Entry 8P1F (X-ray diffraction, 2.10 A resolution); this record covers chains D and E of the 5 polymer chains in the assembly.

== Chain D (and E) ==
Protein: Acetylcholine-binding protein
Source organism: Lymnaea stagnalis
Notes: chain E of this document is another copy of the same molecule, construct and numbering; everything in this record applies to it too
UniProtKB: P58154 (ACHP_LYMST); residues 1-229 here = UniProt positions 1-229
Sequence (237 residues; row label = number of the first residue in the row):
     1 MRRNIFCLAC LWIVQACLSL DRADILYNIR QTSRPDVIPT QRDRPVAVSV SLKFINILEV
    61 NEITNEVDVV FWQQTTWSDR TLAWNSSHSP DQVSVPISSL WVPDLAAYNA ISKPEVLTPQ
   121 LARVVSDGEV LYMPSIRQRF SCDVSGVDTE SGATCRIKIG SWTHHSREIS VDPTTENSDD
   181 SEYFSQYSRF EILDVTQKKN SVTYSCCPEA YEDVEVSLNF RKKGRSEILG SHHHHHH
Not modelled in the structure: 1-19, 175-177, 226-237 (chain E: 1-19, 175-177, 225-237)
Construct notes: expression tag (230-237)
Cystine bridges: Cys142-Cys155, Cys206-Cys207
Swiss-Prot annotation at these positions:
  - glycosylation: Asn85 (N-linked (GlcNAc...) asparagine)

== Interface between chain D and chain E ==
Residue-residue contacts (48):
  Arg34(D) - Ala23(E)  hydrogen bond (side chain-backbone)
  Arg34(D) - Tyr27(E)
  Arg34(D) - Arg30(E)
  Asp36(D) - Leu26(E)
  Asp36(D) - Pro96(E)
  Val37(D) - Ala23(E)  hydrophobic
  Ile38(D) - Arg22(E)
  Thr40(D) - Arg22(E)
  Ile63(D) - Arg189(E)
  Thr64(D) - Arg189(E)
  Asn65(D) - Tyr187(E)  hydrogen bond (side chain-backbone)
  Glu66(D) - Leu58(E)
  Asp104(D) - Pro119(E)
  Asp104(D) - Leu121(E)
  Leu105(D) - Pro119(E)
  Ala110(D) - Leu117(E)
  Ile111(D) - Leu58(E)  hydrophobic
  Ile111(D) - Arg137(E)  hydrogen bond (backbone-side chain)
  Ser112(D) - Leu117(E)
  Lys113(D) - Glu115(E)
  Lys113(D) - Val116(E)
  Lys113(D) - Leu117(E)
  Ser141(D) - Asn56(E)  hydrogen bond
  Ser141(D) - Ser185(E)  hydrogen bond
  Cys142(D) - Tyr187(E)
  Asp143(D) - Tyr187(E)
  Arg156(D) - Tyr187(E)  hydrogen bond
  Trp162(D) - Trp72(E)
  Trp162(D) - Thr118(E)
  Trp162(D) - Pro119(E)
  Trp162(D) - Met133(E)  hydrogen bond (side chain-backbone)
  Thr163(D) - Ser94(E)  hydrogen bond
  Thr163(D) - Leu121(E)
  Thr163(D) - Arg123(E)  hydrogen bond (backbone-side chain)
  His164(D) - Ser94(E)  hydrogen bond
  His164(D) - Arg123(E)
  His165(D) - Arg123(E)  hydrogen bond
  Glu168(D) - Arg22(E)  salt bridge
  Glu168(D) - Arg123(E)  salt bridge
  Tyr204(D) - Trp72(E)  hydrophobic
  Tyr204(D) - Glu182(E)
  Tyr204(D) - Tyr183(E)  hydrophobic
  Ser205(D) - Glu182(E)  hydrogen bond
  Ser205(D) - Tyr183(E)  hydrogen bond
  Cys206(D) - Gln74(E)
  Cys206(D) - Met133(E)  hydrophobic
  Cys206(D) - Tyr183(E)  hydrogen bond (backbone-side chain)
  Cys207(D) - Met133(E)  hydrophobic
Other interface residues (no listed pair), chain D (33 interface residues in all): Ala106, Tyr108, Pro114, Arg139, Thr203
Other interface residues (no listed pair), chain E (31 interface residues in all): Ile55, Val70, Gln92, Pro134, Ser135, Gln186

== Overview ==
Chain D and chain E form an interface of 33 and 31 residues respectively; the contacts include 14 hydrogen
bonds and 2 salt bridges. Among the polar pairs are Glu168(D)-Arg22(E), Glu168(D)-Arg123(E) and
Arg34(D)-Ala23(E).
Chain D and chain E are both Acetylcholine-binding protein (Lymnaea stagnalis); the structure, X-ray structure
of acetylcholine-binding protein (AChBP) in complex with FL001909, was determined by X-ray diffraction (same
publication as 9SG3, 8P11, 8P1E and 8P22).
